2XRO - chains A and Y of the 6 polymer chains in the assembly; structure by X-ray diffraction, 3.40 A resolution.

# Chain A
Molecule: Hth-type transcriptional regulator ttgv
Source organism: Pseudomonas putida
Reference sequence: Q93PU6 (TTGV_PSEPU); residue numbers follow UniProt; this construct covers 14-253
Amino-acid sequence (241 residues; numbered 13 to 253; the number before each row is that of its first residue):
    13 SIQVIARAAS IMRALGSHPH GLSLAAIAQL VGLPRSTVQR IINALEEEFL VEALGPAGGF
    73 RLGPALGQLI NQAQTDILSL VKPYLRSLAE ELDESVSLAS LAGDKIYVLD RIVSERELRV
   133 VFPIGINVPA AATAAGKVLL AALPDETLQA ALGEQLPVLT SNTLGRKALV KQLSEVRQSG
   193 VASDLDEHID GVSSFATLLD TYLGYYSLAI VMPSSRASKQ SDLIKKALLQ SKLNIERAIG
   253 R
Disordered / not traced: 13-14
Construct notes: expression tag (13); engineered mutation Ser109 (Cys in Q93PU6), Ser205 (Cys in Q93PU6)
Curated features (UniProtKB/Swiss-Prot):
  - DNA-binding region: Leu36 to Glu59 (H-T-H motif)
What the authors report for this chain:
  - conformationally variable residues (helix shift): Gln86
  - binding site for Ttgv operator DNA: Arg19, Ser35, Arg47, Ser48, Thr49, Gln51, Arg52
  - mutagenesis - R47A, T49A, R52A: decreased binding to Ttgv operator DNA (citing earlier work)
  - mutagenesis - S35A: decreased binding to Ttgv operator DNA
  - self-association interface (contacts with another copy of this molecule): Ile17, Ala21, Met24, Ile53, Leu57, Leu78, Leu81

# Chain Y
Molecule: Ttgv operator DNA
Sequence (43 nucleotides; numbered 1 to 43; the number before each row is that of its first residue):
     1 GCTGAATCGT AATGCGGTAG AGTGTAGCAT TATGTGATAC TCT

# Chain A / chain Y interface
Contacting residue pairs (14):
  Gln15(A) - DG34(Y)  phosphate contact
  Val16(A) - DG34(Y)  hydrogen bond to the phosphate
  Ser35(A) - DT23(Y)  hydrogen bond to the phosphate
  Ser35(A) - DG24(Y)  hydrogen bond to the phosphate
  Leu36(A) - DG24(Y)  phosphate contact
  Leu36(A) - DT25(Y)  base contact
  Ala37(A) - DT23(Y)  phosphate contact
  Ser48(A) - DA26(Y)  base contact
  Gln51(A) - DT25(Y)  base contact
  Gln51(A) - DA26(Y)  base contact
  Gly70(A) - DT23(Y)  phosphate contact
  Gly70(A) - DG24(Y)  phosphate contact
  Gly71(A) - DG24(Y)  hydrogen bond to the phosphate
  Phe72(A) - DG24(Y)  phosphate contact
Also at the interface, not in a pair above, chain A (13 interface residues in all): Arg19, Arg47, Asn55
Also at the interface, not in a pair above, chain Y (7 interface residues in all): DG27, DT33

# In short
13 residues of chain A face 7 of chain Y across their interface; the contacts include 4 hydrogen bonds. Polar
pairs include Val16(A)-DG34(Y), Ser35(A)-DT23(Y) and Ser35(A)-DG24(Y). The paper reports a binding site for
Ttgv operator DNA at Arg19(A), Ser35(A) and Arg47(A) among others; R47A, T49A and R52A of chain A, among
others, reduce binding to Ttgv operator DNA.
Chain A is Hth-type transcriptional regulator ttgv (Pseudomonas putida) and chain Y is Ttgv operator DNA; the
structure, Crystal structure of TtgV in complex with its DNA operator, was determined by X-ray diffraction
(same publication as 2XRN).
